Entry 7KYO (X-ray diffraction, 2.85 A resolution); this record covers chains B and L of the 4 polymer chains in the assembly.

[Chain B]
Molecule: Manganese ABC transporter, ATP-binding protein
Organism: Streptococcus pneumoniae serotype 2 (strain D39 / NCTC 7466)
UniProt: A0A0H2ZNF3 (A0A0H2ZNF3_STRP2); residue numbers follow UniProt; this construct covers 1-240
Amino-acid sequence (240 residues; numbered 1 to 240; the number before each row is that of its first residue):
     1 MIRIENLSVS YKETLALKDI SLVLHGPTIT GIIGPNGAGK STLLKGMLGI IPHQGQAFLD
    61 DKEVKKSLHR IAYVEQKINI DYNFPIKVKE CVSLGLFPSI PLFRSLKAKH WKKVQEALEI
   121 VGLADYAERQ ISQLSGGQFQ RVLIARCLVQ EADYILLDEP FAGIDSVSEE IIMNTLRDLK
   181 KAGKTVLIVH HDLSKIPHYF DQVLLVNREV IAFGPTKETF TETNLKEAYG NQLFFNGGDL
Disordered / not traced: 235-240

[Chain L]
Molecule: Fab light chain
Organism: Mus musculus
Notes: antibody fragment or engineered binder
Amino-acid sequence (218 residues; numbered 1 to 218; the number before each row is that of its first residue):
     1 DIVMTQSPAS LAVSLGQRAT ISCKASQSVD YDGDSYMNWY QQKPGQPPQL LIYAASNLES
    61 GIPARFSGSG SGTDFTLNIH PVEEEDAATY YCQQSNEDPW TFGGGTNLEI KRADAAPTVS
   121 IFPPSSEQLT SGGASVVCFL NNFYPKDINV KWKIDGSERQ NGVLNSWTNQ DSKDSTYSMS
   181 STLTLTKDEY ERHNSYTCEA THKTSTSPIV KSFNRNEC
Disordered / not traced: 217-218
Disulfide bonds: Cys23-Cys92, Cys138-Cys198

[Chain B / chain L interface]
Pairs across the interface (15):
  Pro27(B) - Ser60(L)
  Lys107(B) - Asp32(L)  salt bridge
  Lys109(B) - Asp32(L)  salt bridge
  Lys109(B) - Asp34(L)  salt bridge
  Lys113(B) - Asp34(L)  salt bridge
  Lys180(B) - Ser60(L)  hydrogen bond (backbone-side chain)
  Lys181(B) - Glu59(L)  salt bridge
  Lys181(B) - Ser60(L)  hydrogen bond (backbone-backbone)
  Ala182(B) - Tyr53(L)  hydrogen bond (backbone-side chain)
  Ala182(B) - Leu58(L)
  Ala182(B) - Glu59(L)
  Gly183(B) - Leu58(L)
  Gly183(B) - Ser60(L)
  Lys184(B) - Tyr53(L)  hydrogen bond
  Lys184(B) - Asn57(L)
Interface residues without a listed pair, chain B (11 interface residues in all): Glu151, Asp153
Interface residues without a listed pair, chain L (9 interface residues in all): Tyr31, Tyr36

[Overview]
Chain B and chain L form an interface of 11 and 9 residues respectively; the contacts include 4 hydrogen bonds
and 5 salt bridges. Polar contacts include Lys107(B)-Asp32(L), Lys109(B)-Asp32(L) and Lys109(B)-Asp34(L).
Chain B is Manganese ABC transporter, ATP-binding protein (Streptococcus pneumoniae serotype 2 (strain D39 /
NCTC 7466)) and chain L is Fab light chain (Mus musculus); the structure, PsaBC from Streptococcus pneumoniae
in complex with Fab, was determined by X-ray diffraction, deposited together with 7KYP.
